PDB entry 8GXY | electron microscopy, 2.80 A resolution | chains C and F of the 12 polymer chains in the assembly

Chain C:
Protein: V-type ATP synthase alpha chain
Source organism: Thermus thermophilus HB8
Notes: EC 7.1.2.2
UniProtKB: Q56403 (VATA_THET8); numbering as in UniProt (aligned over 1-578)
Sequence (578 residues; each row starts with the number of its first residue):
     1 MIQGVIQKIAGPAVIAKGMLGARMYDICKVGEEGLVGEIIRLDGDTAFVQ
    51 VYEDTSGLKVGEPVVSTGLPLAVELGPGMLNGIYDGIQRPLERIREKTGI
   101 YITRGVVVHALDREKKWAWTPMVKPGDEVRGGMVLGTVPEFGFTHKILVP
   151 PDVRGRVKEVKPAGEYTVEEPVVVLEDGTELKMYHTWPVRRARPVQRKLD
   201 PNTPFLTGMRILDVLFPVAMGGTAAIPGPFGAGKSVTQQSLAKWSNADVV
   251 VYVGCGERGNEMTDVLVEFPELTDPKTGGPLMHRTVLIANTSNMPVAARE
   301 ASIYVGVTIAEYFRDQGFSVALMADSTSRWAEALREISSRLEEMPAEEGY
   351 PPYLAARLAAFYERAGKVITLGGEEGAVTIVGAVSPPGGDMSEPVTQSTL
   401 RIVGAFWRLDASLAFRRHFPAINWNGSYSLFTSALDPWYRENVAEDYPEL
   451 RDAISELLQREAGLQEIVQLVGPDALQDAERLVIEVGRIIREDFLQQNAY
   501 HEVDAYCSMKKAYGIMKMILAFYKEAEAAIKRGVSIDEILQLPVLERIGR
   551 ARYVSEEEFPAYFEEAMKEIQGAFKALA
Construct notes: conflict Ala232 (Ser in Q56403), Ser235 (Thr in Q56403)
What the authors report for this chain:
  - binding site for sulfate ion: Lys234, Ser235

Chain F:
Protein: V-type ATP synthase beta chain
Source organism: Thermus thermophilus HB8
UniProtKB: Q56404 (VATB_THET8); numbering as in UniProt (aligned over 1-478)
Sequence (478 residues; each row starts with the number of its first residue):
     1 MDLLKKEYTGITYISGPLLFVENAKDLAYGAIVDIKDGTGRVRGGQVIEV
    51 SEEYAVIQVFEETTGLDLATTSVSLVEDVARLGVSKEMLGRRFNGIGKPI
   101 DGLPPITPEKRLPITGLPLNPVARRKPEQFIQTGISTIDVMNTLVRGQKL
   151 PIFSGSGLPANEIAAQIARQATVRPDLSGEGEKEEPFAVVFAAMGITQRE
   201 LSYFIQEFERTGALSRSVLFLNKADDPTIERILTPRMALTVAEYLAFEHD
   251 YHVLVILTDMTNYCEALREIGAAREEIPGRRGYPGYMYTDLATIYERAGV
   301 VEGKKGSVTQIPILSMPDDDRTHPIPDLTGYITEGQIQLSRELHRKGIYP
   351 PIDPLPSLSRLMNNGVGKGKTREDHKQVSDQLYSAYANGVDIRKLVAIIG
   401 EDALTENDRRYLQFADAFERFFINQGQQNRSIEESLQIAWALLSMLPQGE
   451 LKRISKDHIGKYYGQKLEEIWGAPQALD
Disordered / not traced: 1, 473-478
What the authors report for this chain:
  - binding site for sulfate ion: Arg360

How chain C and chain F interact:
Pairs across the interface (62; chain C residue first):
  Leu20(C) with Leu68(F), hydrophobic
  Gly21(C) with Asp67(F)
  Ala22(C) with Asp67(F)
  Arg23(C) with Gly65(F); Leu66(F)
  Met24(C) with Ile14(F); Thr63(F); Gly65(F), hydrogen bond (backbone-backbone); Leu66(F), hydrogen bond (backbone-backbone)
  Tyr25(C) with Thr63(F); Thr64(F)
  Arg41(C) with Tyr13(F), hydrogen bond; Ile14(F); Ser15(F), hydrogen bond
  Leu42(C) with Tyr13(F); Ile14(F), hydrogen bond (backbone-backbone); Leu66(F); Leu68(F), hydrophobic
  Asp43(C) with Thr12(F); Tyr13(F)
  Gly44(C) with Thr12(F), hydrogen bond (backbone-backbone); Leu68(F)
  Lys198(C) with Gln198(F)
  Asp200(C) with Ser202(F), hydrogen bond; Gln206(F), hydrogen bond
  Met344(C) with Ala272(F); Glu275(F)
  Ala346(C) with Arg268(F)
  Glu347(C) with Arg268(F), salt bridge; Arg281(F)
  Pro352(C) with Glu265(F); Glu269(F); Ala272(F), hydrophobic
  Tyr353(C) with Glu269(F)
  Ala355(C) with Glu265(F)
  Ala356(C) with Thr228(F); Glu269(F)
  Ala359(C) with Ala224(F); Asp225(F)
  Ala360(C) with Asp225(F)
  Glu363(C) with Thr197(F); Gln198(F), hydrogen bond (side chain-backbone); Ala224(F); Asp225(F)
  Met391(C) with Asp318(F)
  Ser392(C) with Asp318(F), hydrogen bond (backbone-side chain)
  Gln397(C) with Pro317(F), hydrogen bond (side chain-backbone); Asp318(F)
  Leu400(C) with Ser156(F)
  Arg401(C) with Thr261(F); Asn262(F); Glu265(F), salt bridge
  Ile402(C) with Arg199(F), hydrogen bond (backbone-side chain)
  Val403(C) with Arg199(F)
  Asn425(C) with Arg345(F), hydrogen bond (backbone-side chain)
  Gly426(C) with Arg345(F)
  Tyr428(C) with Ser156(F), hydrogen bond; Gly157(F)
  Leu430(C) with Gly157(F); Arg199(F)
  Gln459(C) with Arg345(F), hydrogen bond (side chain-backbone); Lys346(F)
Interface residues without a listed pair, chain C (39 interface residues in all): Glu342, Glu343, Arg364, Gly404, Phe431
Interface residues without a listed pair, chain F (38 interface residues in all): Thr39, Ala69, Lys223, Tyr283, His323, Arg341

Overview:
The interface between chain C and chain F involves 39 residues on one side and 38 on the other; the contacts
include 15 hydrogen bonds and 2 salt bridges. Among the polar pairs are Glu347(C)-Arg268(F),
Arg401(C)-Glu265(F) and Arg41(C)-Tyr13(F). The paper reports a binding site for sulfate ion at Lys234(C),
Ser235(C) and Arg360(F).
Chain C is V-type ATP synthase alpha chain and chain F is V-type ATP synthase beta chain, both from Thermus
thermophilus HB8; the structure, 2 sulfate-bound V1EG of V/A-ATPase from Thermus thermophilus, was determined
by electron microscopy (same publication as 8GXU, 8GXW, 8GXX and 8GXZ).
